4NXM - chains A and E of the 21 polymer chains in the assembly; structure by X-ray diffraction, 3.65 A resolution.

[Chain A]
Molecule: 16S rRNA
Organism: Thermus thermophilus
Sequence (1522 nucleotides; numbered 0 to 1544 plus 19 insertion-coded residues; 42 numbers in that range are skipped by the numbering (no residue carries them; nothing is unmodelled there); the number before each row is that of its first residue; a row labelled like 190A-190L holds insertion residues (190A, then the next letters in order); numbering starts at 0):
     0 UUUGUUGGAG AGUUUGAUCC UGGCUCAGGG UGAACGCUGG CGGCGUGCCU AAGACAUGCA
    60 AGUCGUGCGG G
    73 CCGCGGGGUU UU
    88 ACUCCG
    95 UGGUC
   101 AGCGGCGGAC GGGUGAGUAA CGCGUGGGU
  129A G
   130 ACCUACCCGG AAGAGGGGGA CAACCCGGGG AAACUCGGGC UAAUCCCCCA UGUGGACCCG
   190 C
190A-190L CCCUUGGGGUGU
   191 GUCCAAAGGG CUUU
   216 GCCCGCUUCC GGAUGGGCCC GCGUCCCAUC AGCUAGUUGG UGGGGUAAUG GCCCACCAAG
   276 GCGACGACGG GUAGCCGGUC UGAGAGGAUG GCCGGCCACA GGGGCACUGA GACACGGGCC
   336 CCACUCCUAC GGGAGGCAGC AGUUAGGAAU CUUCCGCAAU GGGCGCAAGC CUGACGGAGC
   396 GACGCCGCUU GGAGGAAGAA GCCCUUCGGG GUGUAAACUC CUGAA
   442 CCCGGGACGA AACCCCCGAC GA
   474 GGGGACUGAC GGUACCGGG
   494 GUAAUAGCGC CGGCCAACUC CGUGCCAGCA GCCGCGGUAA UACGGAGGGC GCGAGCGUUA
   554 CCCGGAUUCA CUGGGCGUAA AGGGCGUGUA GGCGGCCUGG GGCGUCCCAU GUGAAAGACC
   614 ACGGCUCAAC CGUGGGGGAG CGUGGGAUAC GCUCAGGCUA GACGGUGGGA GAGGGUGGUG
   674 GAAUUCCCGG AGUAGCGGUG AAAUGCGCAG AUACCGGGAG GAACGCCGAU GGCGAAGGCA
   734 GCCACCUGGU CCACCCGUGA CGCUGAGGCG CGAAAGCGUG GGGAGCAAAC CGGAUUAGAU
   794 ACCCGGGUAG UCCACGCCCU AAACGAUGCG CGCUAGGUCU CUGGGUCU
   848 CCUGGGGGCC GAAGCUAACG CGUUAAGCGC GCCGCCUGGG GAGUACGGCC GCAAGGCUGA
   908 AACUCAAAGG AAUUGACGGG GGCCCGCACA AGCGGUGGAG CAUGUGGUUU AAUUCGAAGX
   968 AACGCGAAGA ACCUUACCAG GCCUUGACAU GCUAGG
 1003A G
  1004 AACCCGGGUG AAAGCCUGGG GUGCCCC
1030A-1030D GCGA
  1031 GGGGAGCCCU AGCACAGGUG CUGCAUGGCC GUCGUCAGCU CGUGCCGUGA GGUGUUGGGU
  1091 UAAGUCCCGC AACGAGCGCA ACCCCCGCCG UUAGUUGCCA GCGGUUCGGC CGGGCACUCU
  1151 AACGGGACUG CCCGCGAAA
  1171 GCGGGAGGAA GGAGGGGACG ACGUCUGGUC AGCAUGGCCC UUACGGCCUG GGCGACACAC
  1231 GUGCUACAAU GCCCACUACA AAGCGAUGCC ACCCGGCAAC GGGGAGCUAA UCGCAAAAAG
  1291 GUGGGCCCAG UUCGGAUUGG GGUCUGCAAC CCGACCCCAU GAAGCCGGAA UCGCUAGUAA
  1351 UCGCGGAUCA G
 1361A C
  1362 CAUGCCGCGG UGAAUACGUU CCCGGGCCUU GUACACACXG CCXGUXACGC CAUGGGAGCG
  1422 GGCUCUACCC GAAGUCGCCG GG
  1446 AGCCUACGGG
  1459 CAGGCGCCGA GGGUAGGGCC CGUGACUGGG GCGAAGUCGU AACAAGGUAG CUGUACCGGA
  1519 AGGUGCGGCU GGAUCCACUC CUUUCU
Disordered / not traced: 0-4, 1534-1538
Modified positions: PSU (pseudouridine-5'-monophosphate) at position 516, M2G (N2-dimethylguanosine-5'-monophosphate) at position 966, 5MC (5-methylcytidine-5'-monophosphate) at position 967, 2MG (2N-methylguanosine-5'-monophosphate) at position 1207, 5MC (5-methylcytidine-5'-monophosphate) at position 1400, 4OC (4n,o2'-methylcytidine-5'-monophosphate) at position 1402, 5MC (5-methylcytidine-5'-monophosphate) at position 1404, 5MC (5-methylcytidine-5'-monophosphate) at position 1407, UR3 (3-methyluridine-5'-monophoshate) at position 1498, MA6 (6N-dimethyladenosine-5'-monophoshate) at position 1518, MA6 (6N-dimethyladenosine-5'-monophoshate) at position 1519, PSU (pseudouridine-5'-monophosphate) at position 1540, PSU (pseudouridine-5'-monophosphate) at position 1541
Bound ions: Mg2+ site 1 near U5 (its only coordinating residue here); Mg2+ site 2: G11, U12, G22; Mg2+ site 3 near G21 (its only coordinating residue here); Mg2+ site 4: C48, G115; Mg2+ site 5 near A59 (its only coordinating residue here); Mg2+ site 6: G61, G105; Mg2+ site 7 near C89 (its only coordinating residue here); Mg2+ site 8 near C92 (its only coordinating residue here); Mg2+ site 9 near U98 (its only coordinating residue here); Mg2+ site 10 near G107 (its only coordinating residue here); Mg2+ site 11 near G113 (its only coordinating residue here); Mg2+ site 12 near G117 (its only coordinating residue here); 99 more Mg2+ sites not listed

[Chain E]
Molecule: ribosomal protein S5
Organism: Thermus thermophilus
UniProt: Q5SHQ5 (RS5_THET8); residue numbers follow UniProt; this construct covers 1-162
Sequence (162 residues; row label = number of the first residue in the row):
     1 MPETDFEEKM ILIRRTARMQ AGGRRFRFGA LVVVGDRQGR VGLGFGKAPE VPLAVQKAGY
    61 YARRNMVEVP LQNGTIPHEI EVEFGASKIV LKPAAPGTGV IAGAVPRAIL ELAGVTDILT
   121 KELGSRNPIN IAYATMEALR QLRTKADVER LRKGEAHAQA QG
Disordered / not traced: 1-4, 155-162

[Interface between chain A and chain E]
Residue-residue contacts (75; chain A residue first):
  U5(A) / Ala-95(E)  base contact
  G6(A) / Ala-94(E)  base contact
  G6(A) / Ala-95(E)  hydrogen bond to the base
  G6(A) / Thr-98(E)  hydrogen bond to the base
  G6(A) / Leu-119(E)  base contact
  G7(A) / Lys-92(E)  base contact
  G7(A) / Thr-120(E)  hydrogen bond to the sugar
  A8(A) / Ile-101(E)  base contact
  A8(A) / Ala-102(E)  hydrogen bond to the sugar
  A8(A) / Gly-103(E)  sugar contact
  A8(A) / Arg-107(E)  base contact
  A8(A) / Thr-120(E)  sugar contact
  G9(A) / Lys-121(E)  salt bridge to the phosphate
  G9(A) / Glu-122(E)  hydrogen bond to the phosphate
  G9(A) / Arg-126(E)  phosphate contact
  A10(A) / Arg-126(E)  phosphate contact
  G15(A) / Ala-17(E)  sugar contact
  G15(A) / Arg-18(E)  base contact
  G15(A) / Met-19(E)  sugar contact
  G15(A) / Arg-24(E)  hydrogen bond to the sugar
  A16(A) / Thr-16(E)  sugar contact
  A16(A) / Ala-17(E)  sugar contact
  U17(A) / Arg-14(E)  hydrogen bond to the phosphate
  C18(A) / Arg-14(E)  salt bridge to the phosphate
  C18(A) / Asn-127(E)  hydrogen bond to the phosphate
  C18(A) / Asn-130(E)  phosphate contact
  C19(A) / Ala-86(E)  phosphate contact
  C19(A) / Ser-125(E)  hydrogen bond to the phosphate
  C19(A) / Asn-127(E)  phosphate contact
  C19(A) / Asn-130(E)  hydrogen bond to the phosphate
  U20(A) / Ala-86(E)  phosphate contact
  A559(A) / Lys-121(E)  salt bridge to the phosphate
  A559(A) / Arg-126(E)  salt bridge to the phosphate
  U560(A) / Leu-123(E)  sugar contact
  A864(A) / Gly-85(E)  phosphate contact
  U921(A) / Arg-18(E)  sugar contact
  U921(A) / Met-19(E)  hydrogen bond to the sugar
  G922(A) / Met-19(E)  sugar contact
  G922(A) / Gln-20(E)  hydrogen bond to the phosphate
  G922(A) / Ala-21(E)  phosphate contact
  A923(A) / Ala-21(E)  phosphate contact
  C1069(A) / Gln-20(E)  phosphate contact
  C1069(A) / Arg-25(E)  hydrogen bond to the sugar
  U1070(A) / Arg-18(E)  salt bridge to the phosphate
  U1070(A) / Gln-20(E)  phosphate contact
  U1070(A) / Arg-25(E)  salt bridge to the phosphate
  C1071(A) / Arg-18(E)  salt bridge to the phosphate
  C1071(A) / Arg-27(E)  salt bridge to the phosphate
  G1072(A) / Pro-49(E)  phosphate contact
  G1072(A) / Lys-57(E)  salt bridge to the phosphate
  U1073(A) / Lys-57(E)  salt bridge to the phosphate
  G1074(A) / Tyr-60(E)  phosphate contact
  G1074(A) / Tyr-61(E)  hydrogen bond to the phosphate
  G1077(A) / Lys-47(E)  hydrogen bond to the base
  U1078(A) / Phe-84(E)  sugar contact
  U1078(A) / Ile-129(E)  sugar contact
  U1078(A) / Asn-130(E)  hydrogen bond to the sugar
  U1078(A) / Tyr-133(E)  sugar contact
  G1079(A) / Arg-14(E)  hydrogen bond to the phosphate
  G1079(A) / Phe-45(E)  sugar contact
  G1079(A) / Tyr-133(E)  phosphate contact
  A1080(A) / Arg-14(E)  salt bridge to the phosphate
  A1080(A) / Thr-16(E)  hydrogen bond to the phosphate
  A1080(A) / Ala-17(E)  sugar contact
  A1080(A) / Lys-47(E)  phosphate contact
  G1081(A) / Thr-16(E)  hydrogen bond to the phosphate
  G1081(A) / Ala-17(E)  phosphate contact
  G1081(A) / Arg-18(E)  phosphate contact
  G1081(A) / Arg-27(E)  phosphate contact
  C1192(A) / Arg-25(E)  hydrogen bond to the base
  G1193(A) / Gly-22(E)  hydrogen bond to the sugar
  U1194(A) / Gly-22(E)  sugar contact
  C1397(A) / Arg-24(E)  salt bridge to the phosphate
  A1398(A) / Met-19(E)  base contact
  A1398(A) / Gly-22(E)  base contact
Other interface residues (no listed pair), chain A (38 interface residues in all): G558, U863, G1082, A1396
Other interface residues (no listed pair), chain E (43 interface residues in all): Gly-23, Ala-48, Glu-83, Ser-87

[Overview]
38 residues of chain A face 43 of chain E across their interface, with 21 hydrogen bonds and 12 salt bridges.
Polar pairs include G6(A)/Ala-95(E), G6(A)/Thr-98(E) and G1077(A)/Lys-47(E). G11(A), U12(A) and G22(A)
coordinate Mg2+ site 2. C48(A) and G115(A) form the Mg2+ site 4.
Chain A is 16S rRNA and chain E is ribosomal protein S5, both from Thermus thermophilus; the structure,
Crystal Structure of the 30S ribosomal subunit from a GidB (RsmG) mutant of Thermus thermophilus (HB8), was
determined by X-ray diffraction.
